9GZN - chains A and N of the 5 polymer chains in the assembly; structure by electron microscopy, 3.50 A resolution.

[Chain A]
Molecule: DNA-directed RNA polymerase, mitochondrial
From: Homo sapiens
Notes: EC 2.7.7.6
UniProt: O00411 (RPOM_HUMAN); residues 43-1230 here = UniProt positions 43-1230
Sequence (1188 residues; row label = number of the first residue in the row):
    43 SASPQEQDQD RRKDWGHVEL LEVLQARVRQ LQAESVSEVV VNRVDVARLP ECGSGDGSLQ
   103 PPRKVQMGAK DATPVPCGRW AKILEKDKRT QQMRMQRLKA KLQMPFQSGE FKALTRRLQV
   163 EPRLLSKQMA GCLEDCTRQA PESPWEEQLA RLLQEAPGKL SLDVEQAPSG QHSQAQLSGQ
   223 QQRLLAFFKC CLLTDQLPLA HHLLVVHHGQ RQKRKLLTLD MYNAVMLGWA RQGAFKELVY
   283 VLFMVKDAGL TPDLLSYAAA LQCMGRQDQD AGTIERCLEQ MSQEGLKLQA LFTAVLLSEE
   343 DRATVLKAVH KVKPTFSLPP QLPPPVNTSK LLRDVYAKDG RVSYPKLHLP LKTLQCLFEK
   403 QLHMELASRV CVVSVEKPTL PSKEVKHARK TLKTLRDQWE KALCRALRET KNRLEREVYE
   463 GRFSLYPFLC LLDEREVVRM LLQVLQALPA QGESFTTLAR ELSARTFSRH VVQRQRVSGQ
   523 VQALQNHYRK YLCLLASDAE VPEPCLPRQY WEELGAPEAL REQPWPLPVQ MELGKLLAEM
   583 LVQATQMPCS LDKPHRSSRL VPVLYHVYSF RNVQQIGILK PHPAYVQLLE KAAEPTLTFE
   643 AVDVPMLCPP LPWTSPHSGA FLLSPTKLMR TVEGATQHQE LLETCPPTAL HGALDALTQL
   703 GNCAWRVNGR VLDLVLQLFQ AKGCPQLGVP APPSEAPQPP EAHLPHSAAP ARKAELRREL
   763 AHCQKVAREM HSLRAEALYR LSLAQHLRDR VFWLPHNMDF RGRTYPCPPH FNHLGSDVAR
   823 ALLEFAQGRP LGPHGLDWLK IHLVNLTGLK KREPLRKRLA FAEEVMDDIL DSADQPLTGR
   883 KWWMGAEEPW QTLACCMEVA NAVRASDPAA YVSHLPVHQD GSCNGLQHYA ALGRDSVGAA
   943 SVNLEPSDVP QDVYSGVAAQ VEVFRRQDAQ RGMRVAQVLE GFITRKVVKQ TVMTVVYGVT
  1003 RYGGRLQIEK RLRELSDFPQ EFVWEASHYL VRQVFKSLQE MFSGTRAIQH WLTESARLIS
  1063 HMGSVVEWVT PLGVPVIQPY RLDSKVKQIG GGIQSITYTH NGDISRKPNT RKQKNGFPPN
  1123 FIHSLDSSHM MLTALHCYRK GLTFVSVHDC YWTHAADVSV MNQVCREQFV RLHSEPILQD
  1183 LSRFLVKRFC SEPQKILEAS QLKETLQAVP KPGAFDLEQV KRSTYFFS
Disordered / not traced: 43-216, 741-754
Bound ions: Mg2+: Asp922, Gly923, Asp1151 (together with GTP)
Small-molecule neighbours: GTP: Arg805, Asp922, Gly923, Ser924, Cys925, Asn926, Gly927, Tyr956, Arg987, Lys991, Gln992, Met995, Thr996, Tyr999, Pro1121, His1125, Asp1151
UniProt features mapped onto this chain:
  - active site: Asp922, Lys991, Asp1151
  - natural variant: Gln149 to Ser1230 (deletion: In COXPD55), His250 (H250D: In COXPD55), Pro566 (P566S: In COXPD55), Ser611 (S611F: In COXPD55), Phe641 (F641L: In COXPD55), Pro742 to Pro747 (deletion: In COXPD55), Pro810 (P810S: In COXPD55; uncertain significance), Asp870 (D870N: In COXPD55; uncertain significance), Cys925 to Ser1230 (deletion: In COXPD55), Arg1013 (R1013C: In COXPD55), Ser1193 (S1193F: In COXPD55)
Reported in the primary citation:
  - mutagenesis - W1026A: decreased catalytic activity

[Chain N]
Molecule: Non-template strand DNA
Sequence (63 nucleotides; each row starts with the number of its first residue; numbers below 1 keep their minus sign (DA-2 is residue -2)):
    -2 ATGTGTTAGT TGGGGGGTGA CTGTTAAAAG TGCATACCGA ACAAAGATAA AATTTGAAAT
    58 CTG
Disordered / not traced: -2 to 23, 49-60

[Interface between chain A and chain N]
Residue-residue contacts - 14 pairs, chain A then chain N:
  Phe612(A) - DA38(N)  hydrogen bond to the base
  Asn614(A) - DA38(N)  phosphate contact
  Val615(A) - DG36(N)  hydrogen bond to the base
  Val615(A) - DA37(N)  sugar contact
  Gln617(A) - DG36(N)  base contact
  Arg1003(A) - DA44(N)  phosphate contact
  Arg1003(A) - DT45(N)  sugar contact
  Tyr1004(A) - DG43(N)  base contact
  Trp1026(A) - DA42(N)  stacking on the base
  Trp1026(A) - DG43(N)  sugar contact
  His1030(A) - DG43(N)  hydrogen bond to the phosphate
  His1030(A) - DA44(N)  salt bridge to the phosphate
  Arg1113(A) - DA47(N)  hydrogen bond to the sugar
  Lys1116(A) - DA47(N)  salt bridge to the phosphate
Other interface residues (no listed pair), chain A (14 interface residues in all): Arg613, Gln616, Val1088, Thr1112
Other interface residues (no listed pair), chain N (11 interface residues in all): DT32, DC39, DA48

[In short]
14 residues of chain A face 11 of chain N across their interface; the contacts include 4 hydrogen bonds, 2
salt bridges and 1 aromatic stacking contact. Among the polar pairs are Phe612(A)-DA38(N), Val615(A)-DG36(N)
and Arg1113(A)-DA47(N). Ligands of chain A: GTP. From the paper: W1026A of chain A reduces catalytic activity.
Here chain A is DNA-directed RNA polymerase, mitochondrial (Homo sapiens) and chain N is Non-template strand
DNA. Entry 9GZN (Cryo-EM structure of the human mitochondrial RNA polymerase transcription initiation complex
(POLRMT/TFB2M/DNA/RNA) without TFAM; and with ...) was determined by electron microscopy (same publication as
9GZM, 9GZO, 9R95 and 9R96).
